Entry 3FH6 (X-ray diffraction, 4.50 A resolution (low resolution: residue-level contacts below are approximate; hydrogen-bond / salt-bridge calls are withheld)); this record covers chains G and B of the 4 polymer chains in the assembly.

Chain G:
Protein: Maltose transport system permease protein malG
Source organism: Escherichia coli
UniProtKB: P68183 (MALG_ECOLI); residue numbers follow UniProt; this construct covers 1-296
Chain sequence (296 residues; numbered 1 to 296; the number before each row is that of its first residue):
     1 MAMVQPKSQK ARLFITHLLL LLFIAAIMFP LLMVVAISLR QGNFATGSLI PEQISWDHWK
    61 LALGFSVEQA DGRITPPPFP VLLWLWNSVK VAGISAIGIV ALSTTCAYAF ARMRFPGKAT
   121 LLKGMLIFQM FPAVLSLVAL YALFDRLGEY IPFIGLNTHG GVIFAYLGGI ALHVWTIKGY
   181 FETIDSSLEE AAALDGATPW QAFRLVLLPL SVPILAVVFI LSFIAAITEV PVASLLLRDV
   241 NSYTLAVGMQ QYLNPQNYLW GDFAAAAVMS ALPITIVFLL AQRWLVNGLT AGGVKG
Unresolved in the structure: 1-2, 42-72, 288-296
UniProt features mapped onto this chain:
  - mutagenesis: Glu-190 (E190A/C/K/L: Reduction of transport rate), Ala-192 (A192D/S/L: Loss of transport and MalK dissociation from the membrane), Gly-196 (G196A: No effect; G196P: Loss of transport and MalK dissociation from the membrane), Pro-209 (P209A: No effect)
What the authors report for this chain:
  - conformationally variable residues (domain motion): Leu-135

Chain B:
Protein: Maltose/maltodextrin import ATP-binding protein malK
Source organism: Escherichia coli
Notes: EC 3.6.3.19
UniProtKB: P68187 (MALK_ECOLI); numbering as in UniProt (aligned over 1-371)
Chain sequence (381 residues; numbered 1 to 381; the number before each row is that of its first residue):
     1 MASVQLQNVT KAWGEVVVSK DINLDIHEGE FVVFVGPSGC GKSTLLRMIA GLETITSGDL
    61 FIGEKRMNDT PPAERGVGMV FQSYALYPHL SVAENMSFGL KLAGAKKEVI NQRVNQVAEV
   121 LQLAHLLDRK PKALSGGQRQ RVAIGRTLVA EPSVFLLDEP LSNLDAALRV QMRIEISRLH
   181 KRLGRTMIYV THDQVEAMTL ADKIVVLDAG RVAQVGKPLE LYHYPADRFV AGFIGSPKMN
   241 FLPVKVTATA IDQVQVELPM PNRQQVWLPV ESRDVQVGAN MSLGIRPEHL LPSDIADVIL
   301 EGEVQVVEQL GNETQIHIQI PSIRQNLVYR QNDVVLVEEG ATFAIGLPPE RCHLFREDGT
   361 ACRRLHKEPG VASASHHHHH H
Unresolved in the structure: 1, 374-381
Sequence notes: expression tag (372-381)
UniProt features mapped onto this chain:
  - binding site (ATP): Gly-36 to Ser-43
  - mutagenesis: Ala-85 (A85M: Suppressor of EAA loop mutations in MalFG), Lys-106 (K106C: Suppressor of EAA loop mutations in MalFG), Val-114 (V114C: Suppressor of EAA loop mutations in MalFG), Val-117 (V117M: Suppressor of EAA loop mutations in MalFG), Glu-119 (E119K: Resistant to inhibitory effects of alpha-methylglucoside but retains transport capacity), Ala-124 (A124T: Resistant to inhibitory effects of alpha-methylglucoside but retains transport capacity), Gly-137 (G137A: Loss of maltose transport. Has greater ability to decrease mal gene expression than wild-type MalK), Asp-158 (D158N: Loss of maltose transport but retains ability to repress mal genes), Arg-228 (R228C: Resistant to inhibitory effects of alpha-methylglucoside but retains transport capacity), Phe-241 (F241I: Resistant to inhibitory effects of alpha-methylglucoside but retains transport capacity), Trp-267 (W267G: Normal maltose transport but constitutive mal gene expression), Gly-278 (G278P: Resistant to inhibitory effects of alpha-methylglucoside but retains transport capacity), 8 further mutagenesis entries in UniProt

Interface between chain G and chain B:
Pairs across the interface (5; chain G residue first):
  Met-3(G) / Pro-72(B)
  Val-4(G) / Gly-51(B)
  Val-4(G) / Thr-70(B)
  Val-4(G) / Pro-71(B)
  Val-4(G) / Pro-72(B)
Interface residues without a listed pair, chain G (4 interface residues in all): Pro-6, Lys-7
Interface residues without a listed pair, chain B (9 interface residues in all): Leu-52, Glu-53, Thr-54, Asn-68, Glu-74

In short:
Chain G and chain B form an interface of 4 and 9 residues respectively. Curated annotation (UniProt) lists 4
mutagenesis sites on chain G; 8 ATP-binding residues and 20 mutagenesis sites on chain B. From the paper:
conformational variability at Leu-135(G).
Chain G is Maltose transport system permease protein malG and chain B is Maltose/maltodextrin import
ATP-binding protein malK, both from Escherichia coli; the structure, Crystal structure of the resting state
maltose transporter from E. coli, was determined by X-ray diffraction.
